8AOP - chain A; structure by X-ray diffraction, 1.94 A resolution.

[Chain A]
Name: Cereblon isoform 4
Organism: Magnetospirillum gryphiswaldense MSR-1
UniProtKB: A4TVL0 (A4TVL0_9PROT); residues 1-124 here = UniProt positions 1-124
Sequence (124 residues; numbered 1 to 124; the number before each row is that of its first residue):
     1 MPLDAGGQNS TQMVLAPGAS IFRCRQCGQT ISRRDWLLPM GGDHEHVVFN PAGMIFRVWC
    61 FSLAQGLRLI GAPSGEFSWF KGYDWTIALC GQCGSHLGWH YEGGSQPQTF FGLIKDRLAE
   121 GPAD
Not modelled in the structure: 1-18, 124
Metal / ion sites: Zn2+: C24, C27, C90, C93
Ligand contacts: 14r (MW6; (3S)-3-[(3-aminophenyl)sulfanylmethyl]piperidine-2,6-dione): N50, P51, A52, F77, S78, W79, W85, W99, Y101

[In short]
Bound to chain A: 14r. C24, C27, C90 and C93 form the Zn2+ site.
Chain A is Cereblon isoform 4 (Magnetospirillum gryphiswaldense MSR-1); the structure, Cereblon isoform 4 from
Magnetospirillum gryphiswaldense in complex with compound 14r, was determined by X-ray diffraction (same
publication as 8AOQ).
